1JNN - chains L and H; structure by X-ray diffraction, 3.20 A resolution.

Chain L:
Name: Monoclonal anti-estradiol 17E12E5 immunoglobulin kappa chain
Source organism: Mus musculus
Sequence (211 residues; numbered 1 to 211; the number before each row is that of its first residue):
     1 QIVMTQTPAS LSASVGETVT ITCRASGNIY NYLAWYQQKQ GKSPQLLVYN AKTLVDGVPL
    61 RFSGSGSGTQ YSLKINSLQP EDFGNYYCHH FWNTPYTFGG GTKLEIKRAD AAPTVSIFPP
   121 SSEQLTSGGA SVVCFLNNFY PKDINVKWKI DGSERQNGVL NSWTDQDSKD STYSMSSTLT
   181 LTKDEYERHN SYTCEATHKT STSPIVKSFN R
Disulfide bonds: Cys-23/Cys-88, Cys-134/Cys-194
Small-molecule neighbours: estradiol (EST): Ala-34, Tyr-36, Leu-46, Tyr-49, His-89, Phe-91, Tyr-96

Chain H:
Name: Monoclonal anti-estradiol 17E12E5 immunoglobulin gamma-1 chain
Source organism: Mus musculus
Sequence (214 residues; each row starts with the number of its first residue; note: 15 numbers in that range are skipped by the numbering (no residue carries them; nothing is unmodelled there)):
     1 EVQLQQSGAE LVKPGASVRL SCSASGFNIK DTYMFWVKQR PEQGLDWIGR INPANGISKY
    61 DPRFQGKATL TADTSSNTAY LQLDNLTSED TAVYYCAIEK DLPWGQGTLV TVSVAKTTPP
   121 SVYPLAPGSA AQTNSMV
   140 TLGCLVKGYF PEPVTV
   157 TW
   163 NSGSLSSG
   172 VHTFPAVLQS
   184 DLYTLSSSVT VPSS
   200 TW
   203 PSETVTCNVA HPASSTKVDK KI
   227 VPR
Disulfide bonds: Cys-22/Cys-96, Cys-143/Cys-209
Small-molecule neighbours: estradiol (EST): Phe-35, Ile-98, Glu-99, Lys-100, Asp-101

How chain L and chain H interact:
Residue-residue contacts (59):
  Tyr-36(L) with Trp-104(H), hydrophobic
  Gln-38(L) with Gln-39(H), hydrogen bond; Tyr-95(H)
  Lys-42(L) with Tyr-95(H), hydrogen bond (backbone-side chain)
  Ser-43(L) with Tyr-95(H); Gly-105(H), hydrogen bond (side chain-backbone); Gln-106(H)
  Pro-44(L) with Leu-45(H), hydrophobic; Trp-104(H), hydrophobic
  Tyr-49(L) with Asp-101(H)
  Tyr-87(L) with Gln-43(H); Leu-45(H)
  His-89(L) with Trp-47(H)
  Thr-94(L) with Trp-47(H)
  Pro-95(L) with Trp-47(H), hydrophobic; Asp-61(H)
  Tyr-96(L) with Trp-47(H); Arg-50(H), hydrogen bond; Glu-99(H)
  Phe-98(L) with Val-37(H), hydrophobic; Leu-45(H); Asp-46(H); Trp-47(H); Trp-104(H), hydrophobic
  Phe-118(L) with Leu-125(H); Ala-126(H); Pro-127(H); Thr-140(H); Leu-141(H), hydrophobic
  Pro-119(L) with Gly-128(H); Arg-229(H)
  Pro-120(L) with Arg-229(H)
  Ser-121(L) with Tyr-123(H); Pro-124(H)
  Ser-122(L) with Arg-229(H)
  Glu-123(L) with Pro-124(H); Lys-222(H), salt bridge
  Gln-124(L) with Tyr-123(H)
  Ser-127(L) with Tyr-123(H)
  Val-133(L) with Leu-125(H), hydrophobic
  Phe-135(L) with Leu-125(H), hydrophobic; Phe-175(H), hydrophobic; Ser-190(H); Ser-191(H)
  Asn-137(L) with His-173(H), hydrogen bond; Ser-191(H), hydrogen bond
  Asn-138(L) with His-173(H)
  Leu-160(L) with Gln-180(H); Thr-187(H)
  Ser-162(L) with Phe-175(H); Pro-176(H), hydrogen bond (side chain-backbone)
  Trp-163(L) with Pro-176(H)
  Thr-164(L) with Thr-174(H); Phe-175(H)
  Ser-174(L) with His-173(H); Phe-175(H)
  Met-175(L) with Phe-175(H)
  Ser-176(L) with Phe-175(H); Ser-189(H), hydrogen bond
Also at the interface, not in a pair above, chain L (35 interface residues in all): Leu-46, Ser-116, Ser-131, Thr-180
Also at the interface, not in a pair above, chain H (40 interface residues in all): Phe-35, Gly-44, Lys-59, Lys-100, Gly-142, Lys-146, Val-178

Summary:
35 residues of chain L and 40 residues of chain H are in contact; the contacts include 8 hydrogen bonds and 1
salt bridge. Polar contacts include Glu-123(L)/Lys-222(H), Gln-38(L)/Gln-39(H) and Lys-42(L)/Tyr-95(H).
Estradiol is bound between chain L and chain H.
Chain L is Monoclonal anti-estradiol 17E12E5 immunoglobulin kappa chain and chain H is Monoclonal
anti-estradiol 17E12E5 immunoglobulin gamma-1 chain, both from Mus musculus; the structure, Crystal Structure
of Fab-Estradiol Complexes, was determined by X-ray diffraction, deposited together with 1JN6 and 1JNH.
